Entry 8OIW (X-ray diffraction, 1.89 A resolution); this record covers chains BBB and DDD of the 4 polymer chains in the assembly.

# Chain BBB (and DDD)
Name: Uricase
From: Gallus gallus
Notes: EC 1.7.3.3; chain DDD of this document is another copy of the same molecule, construct and numbering; everything in this record applies to it too
UniProtKB: A0A8V0ZED1 (A0A8V0ZED1_CHICK); numbering as in UniProt (aligned over 1-320)
Amino-acid sequence (343 residues; row label = number of the first residue in the row; numbers below 1 keep their minus sign (Met-22 is residue -22)):
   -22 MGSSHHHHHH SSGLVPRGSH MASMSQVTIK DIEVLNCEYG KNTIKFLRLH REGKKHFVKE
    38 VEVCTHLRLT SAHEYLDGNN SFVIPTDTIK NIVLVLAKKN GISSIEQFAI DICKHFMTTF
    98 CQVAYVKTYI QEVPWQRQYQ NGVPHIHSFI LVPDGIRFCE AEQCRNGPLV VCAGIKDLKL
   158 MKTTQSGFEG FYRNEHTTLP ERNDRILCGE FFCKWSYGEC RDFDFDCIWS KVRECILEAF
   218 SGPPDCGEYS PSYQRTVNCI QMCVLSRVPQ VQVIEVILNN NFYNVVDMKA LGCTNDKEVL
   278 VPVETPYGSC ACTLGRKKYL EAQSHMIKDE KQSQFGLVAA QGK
Disordered / not traced: -22 to -2, 302-320 (chain DDD: -22 to 3, 301-320)
Modified / non-standard residues: Cys41 (3-sulfinoalanine; CSD); Cys141 (3-sulfinoalanine; CSD); Cys197 (3-sulfinoalanine; CSD)
Sequence notes: initiating methionine (-22); expression tag (-21 to 0)
Small-molecule neighbours:
  - 8-azaxanthine (AZA), molecule 1: Tyr16, Val60, Pro62, Thr63, Asp64
  - 8-azaxanthine (AZA), molecule 2: Phe165, Leu176, Arg182, Ser229, Tyr230, Gln231
  - oxygen molecule (OXY): Tyr230, Asn257, Gly285, Ser286

# Chain BBB / chain DDD interface
Pairs across the interface (6; chain BBB residue first):
  His173(BBB) - Leu268(DDD)
  Thr175(BBB) - Ala267(DDD)
  Thr175(BBB) - Leu268(DDD)
  Ala267(BBB) - Thr175(DDD)
  Leu268(BBB) - His173(DDD)
  Leu268(BBB) - Thr175(DDD)
Interface residues without a listed pair, chain BBB (5 interface residues in all): Glu172
Interface residues without a listed pair, chain DDD (5 interface residues in all): Glu172
Inter-chain disulfides: Cys98(BBB)-Cys98(DDD)

# In short
Chain BBB and chain DDD each contribute 5 residues to their interface, with 1 disulfide bond. Bound to chain
BBB: 8-azaxanthine and oxygen molecule.
Chain BBB and chain DDD are both Uricase (Gallus gallus); the structure, Crystal structure of the
cysteine-rich Gallus gallus urate oxidase in complex with the 8-azaxanthine inhibitor under ..., was
determined by X-ray diffraction (same publication as 8OFK, 8OH8 and 8OIH).
